7NYH - chains M and N of the 7 polymer chains in the assembly; structure by electron microscopy, 3.60 A resolution.

[Chain M]
Name: NADH-quinone oxidoreductase subunit M
Organism: Escherichia coli B
Notes: EC 7.1.1.-
UniProt: P0AFE8 (NUOM_ECOLI); residues 1-509 here = UniProt positions 1-509
Amino-acid sequence (509 residues; numbered 1 to 509; the number before each row is that of its first residue):
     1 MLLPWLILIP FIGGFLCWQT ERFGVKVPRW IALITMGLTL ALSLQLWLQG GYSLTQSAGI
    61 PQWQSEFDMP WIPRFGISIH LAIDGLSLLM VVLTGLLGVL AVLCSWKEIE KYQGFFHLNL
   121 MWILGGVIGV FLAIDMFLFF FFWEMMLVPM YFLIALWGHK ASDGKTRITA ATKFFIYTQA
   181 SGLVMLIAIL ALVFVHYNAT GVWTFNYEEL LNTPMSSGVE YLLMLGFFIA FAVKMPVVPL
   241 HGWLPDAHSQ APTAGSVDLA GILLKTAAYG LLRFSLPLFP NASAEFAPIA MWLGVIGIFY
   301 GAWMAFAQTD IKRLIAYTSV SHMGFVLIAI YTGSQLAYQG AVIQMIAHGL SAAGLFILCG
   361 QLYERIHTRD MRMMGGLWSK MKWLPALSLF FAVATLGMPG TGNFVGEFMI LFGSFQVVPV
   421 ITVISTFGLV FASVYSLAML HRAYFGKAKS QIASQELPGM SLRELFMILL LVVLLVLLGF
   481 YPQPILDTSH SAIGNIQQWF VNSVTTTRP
Disordered / not traced: 505-509
What the authors report for this chain:
  - conformationally variable residues (order/disorder transition, register shift): Gly-255 to Lys-265

[Chain N]
Name: NADH-quinone oxidoreductase subunit N
Organism: Escherichia coli B
Notes: EC 7.1.1.-
UniProt: P0AFF0 (NUON_ECOLI); numbering as in UniProt (aligned over 1-485)
Amino-acid sequence (485 residues; row label = number of the first residue in the row):
     1 MTITPQNLIA LLPLLIVGLT VVVVMLSIAW RRNHFLNATL SVIGLNAALV SLWFVGQAGA
    61 MDVTPLMRVD GFAMLYTGLV LLASLATCTF AYPWLEGYND NKDEFYLLVL IAALGGILLA
   121 NANHLASLFL GIELISLPLF GLVGYAFRQK RSLEASIKYT ILSAAASSFL LFGMALVYAQ
   181 SGDLSFVALG KNLGDGMLNE PLLLAGFGLM IVGLGFKLSL VPFHLWTPDV YQGAPAPVST
   241 FLATASKIAI FGVVMRLFLY APVGDSEAIR VVLAIIAFAS IIFGNLMALS QTNIKRLLGY
   301 SSISHLGYLL VALIALQTGE MSMEAVGVYL AGYLFSSLGA FGVVSLMSSP YRGPDADSLF
   361 SYRGLFWHRP ILAAVMTVMM LSLAGIPMTL GFIGKFYVLA VGVQAHLWWL VGAVVVGSAI
   421 GLYYYLRVAV SLYLHAPEQP GRDAPSNWQY SAGGIVVLIS ALLVLVLGVW PQPLISIVRL
   481 AMPLM
Disordered / not traced: 192-198, 438-446, 484-485
What the authors report for this chain:
  - catalytic residues: Glu-133 (proposed by the authors, not directly observed)

[How chain M and chain N interact]
Contacting residue pairs (46; chain M residue first):
  Trp-71(M) / Val-469(N)  hydrogen bond (side chain-backbone)
  Trp-71(M) / Trp-470(N)
  Trp-71(M) / Gln-472(N)
  Ile-72(M) / Pro-471(N)  hydrophobic
  Ile-72(M) / Gln-472(N)
  Pro-73(M) / Gln-472(N)
  Arg-74(M) / Met-321(N)
  Arg-74(M) / Glu-324(N)  salt bridge
  Arg-74(M) / Arg-479(N)
  Phe-75(M) / Tyr-397(N)  hydrophobic
  Phe-115(M) / Phe-366(N)  hydrophobic
  Phe-137(M) / Phe-392(N)  hydrophobic
  Phe-137(M) / Phe-396(N)  hydrophobic
  Phe-140(M) / Phe-392(N)  hydrophobic
  Phe-141(M) / Pro-387(N)  hydrophobic
  Phe-141(M) / Met-388(N)
  Glu-144(M) / Gly-385(N)
  Glu-144(M) / Pro-387(N)
  Val-148(M) / Ile-386(N)  hydrophobic
  Tyr-151(M) / Leu-426(N)
  Tyr-151(M) / Val-430(N)  hydrophobic
  Phe-152(M) / Thr-377(N)
  Phe-152(M) / Tyr-433(N)  hydrophobic
  Ala-155(M) / Val-430(N)  hydrophobic
  Leu-156(M) / Tyr-433(N)
  Ala-161(M) / Leu-434(N)  hydrophobic
  Ala-161(M) / His-435(N)
  Arg-167(M) / Leu-434(N)
  Ile-168(M) / Tyr-423(N)
  Thr-172(M) / Tyr-423(N)
  Phe-175(M) / Ile-386(N)  hydrophobic
  Phe-175(M) / Leu-426(N)  hydrophobic
  Ile-176(M) / Ala-419(N)
  Gln-179(M) / Leu-422(N)
  Ala-180(M) / Ala-419(N)  hydrophobic
  Leu-183(M) / Val-415(N)  hydrophobic
  Leu-183(M) / Ser-418(N)
  Leu-186(M) / Phe-396(N)  hydrophobic
  Leu-186(M) / Leu-399(N)  hydrophobic
  Ile-187(M) / Leu-399(N)  hydrophobic
  Leu-190(M) / Phe-396(N)  hydrophobic
  Leu-190(M) / Ala-400(N)  hydrophobic
  Phe-194(M) / Gln-404(N)
  Phe-194(M) / His-406(N)
  Trp-203(M) / Gln-404(N)
  Phe-205(M) / Phe-396(N)  hydrophobic
Other interface residues (no listed pair), chain M (35 interface residues in all): Pro-70, Lys-111, Met-145, Val-184, Ala-191
Other interface residues (no listed pair), chain N (35 interface residues in all): Trp-367, Leu-381, Val-403, Val-411, Ala-429

[Overview]
Chain M and chain N each contribute 35 residues to their interface; the contacts include 1 hydrogen bond and 1
salt bridge. Polar contacts include Arg-74(M)/Glu-324(N) and Trp-71(M)/Val-469(N). From the paper: the
catalytic residue Glu-133(N); conformational variability at Gly-255(M).
Chain M is NADH-quinone oxidoreductase subunit M and chain N is NADH-quinone oxidoreductase subunit N, both
from Escherichia coli B; the structure, Respiratory complex I from Escherichia coli - focused refinement of
membrane arm, was determined by electron microscopy.
